Entry 7NYZ (electron microscopy, 6.50 A resolution (low resolution: residue-level contacts below are approximate; hydrogen-bond / salt-bridge calls are withheld)); this record covers chains B and C of the 14 polymer chains in the assembly.

Chain B:
Molecule: Chromosome partition protein MukB
Organism: Photorhabdus thracensis
Reference sequence: A0A0F7LRY2 (A0A0F7LRY2_9GAMM); residue numbers follow UniProt; this construct covers 1-1482
Amino-acid sequence (1482 residues; row label = number of the first residue in the row):
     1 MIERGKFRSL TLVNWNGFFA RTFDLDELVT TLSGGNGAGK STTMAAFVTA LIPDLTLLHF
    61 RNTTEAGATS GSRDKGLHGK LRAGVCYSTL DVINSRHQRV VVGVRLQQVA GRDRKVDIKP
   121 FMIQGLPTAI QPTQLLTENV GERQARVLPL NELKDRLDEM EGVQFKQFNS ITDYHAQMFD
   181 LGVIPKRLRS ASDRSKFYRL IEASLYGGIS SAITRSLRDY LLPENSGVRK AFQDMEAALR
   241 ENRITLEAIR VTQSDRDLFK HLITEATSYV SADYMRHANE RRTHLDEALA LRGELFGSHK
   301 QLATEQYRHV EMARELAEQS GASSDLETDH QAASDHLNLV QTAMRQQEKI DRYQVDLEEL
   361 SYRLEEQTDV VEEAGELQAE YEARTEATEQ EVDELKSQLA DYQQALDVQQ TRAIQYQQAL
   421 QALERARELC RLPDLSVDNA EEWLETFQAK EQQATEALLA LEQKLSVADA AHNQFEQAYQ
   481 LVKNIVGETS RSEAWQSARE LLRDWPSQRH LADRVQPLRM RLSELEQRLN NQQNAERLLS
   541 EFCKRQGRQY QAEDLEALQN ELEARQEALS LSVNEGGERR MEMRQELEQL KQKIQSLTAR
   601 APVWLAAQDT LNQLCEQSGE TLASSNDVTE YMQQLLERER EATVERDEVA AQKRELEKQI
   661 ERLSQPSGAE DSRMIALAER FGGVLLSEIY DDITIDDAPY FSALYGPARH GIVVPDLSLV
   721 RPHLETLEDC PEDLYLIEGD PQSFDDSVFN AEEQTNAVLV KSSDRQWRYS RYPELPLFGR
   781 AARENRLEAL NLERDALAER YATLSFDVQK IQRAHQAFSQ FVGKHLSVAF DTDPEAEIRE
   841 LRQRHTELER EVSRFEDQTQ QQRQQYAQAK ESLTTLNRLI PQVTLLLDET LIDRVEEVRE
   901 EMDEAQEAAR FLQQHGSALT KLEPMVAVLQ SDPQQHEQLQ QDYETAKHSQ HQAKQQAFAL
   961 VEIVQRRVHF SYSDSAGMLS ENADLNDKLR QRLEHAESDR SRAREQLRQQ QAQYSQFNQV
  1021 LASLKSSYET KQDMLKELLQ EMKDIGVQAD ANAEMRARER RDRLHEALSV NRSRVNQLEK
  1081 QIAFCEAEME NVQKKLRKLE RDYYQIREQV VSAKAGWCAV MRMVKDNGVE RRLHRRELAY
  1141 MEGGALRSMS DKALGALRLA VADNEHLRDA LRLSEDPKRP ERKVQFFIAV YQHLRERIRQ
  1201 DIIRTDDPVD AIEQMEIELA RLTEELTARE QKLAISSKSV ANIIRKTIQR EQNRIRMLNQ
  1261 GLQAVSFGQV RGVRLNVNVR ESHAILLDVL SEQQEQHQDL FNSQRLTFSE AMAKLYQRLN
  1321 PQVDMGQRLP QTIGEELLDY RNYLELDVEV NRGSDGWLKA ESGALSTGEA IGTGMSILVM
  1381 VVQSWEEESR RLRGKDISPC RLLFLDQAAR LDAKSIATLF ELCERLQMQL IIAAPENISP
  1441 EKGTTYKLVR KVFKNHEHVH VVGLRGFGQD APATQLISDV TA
Not modelled in the structure: 1, 1469-1482
Construct notes: engineered mutation Q1407 (Glu in A0A0F7LRY2)
Metal / ion sites: Mg2+: S41 (together with ATP)
Small-molecule neighbours:
  - ATP, molecule 1: N16, N36, G37, A38, G39, K40, S41, T42, G76, G79, K80, D1406, Q1407, R1450
  - ATP, molecule 2: Q1269, R1352, G1363, A1364, L1365, S1366, T1367, G1368, E1369
  - 4'-phosphopantetheine (PNS), molecule 1: L289, A290, G293
  - 4'-phosphopantetheine (PNS), molecule 2: R839, R842, Q843
Reported in the primary citation:
  - mutagenesis - E1407Q: decreased catalytic activity (citing earlier work)
  - mutagenesis - S1366R, D1406A: abolished growth

Chain C:
Molecule: Chromosome partition protein MukF
Organism: Photorhabdus thracensis
Reference sequence: A0A0F7LMQ4 (A0A0F7LMQ4_9GAMM); numbering as in UniProt (aligned over 1-440)
Amino-acid sequence (440 residues; numbered 1 to 440; the number before each row is that of its first residue):
     1 MSEYSQTVPE LVSWARKNDF SISLPVERLA FLMAIAVLNS ERLDGEMSEG ELIDAFREVC
    61 KGFEQTAESV AVRANNAIND MVRQKLLNRF TSELADGNAI YRLTPLGISI SDYYIRQREF
   121 STLRLSMQLS IVANELHRAA EAAEEGGDEF HWHRNVFAPL KYSVAEIFDS IDMSQRLMDE
   181 QQNFVKEDIA ALLNQDWQAA IANCEQLLSE TSGTLRELQD TLEAAGDKLQ ANLLRIQDAN
   241 MGSGGSELVD KLVFDLQSKL DRIISWGQQA IDLWIGYDRH VHKFIRTAID MDKNRIFSQR
   301 LRQSVQHYFD NPWTLTVANA ERLLDMRDEE LALRNEEVTG ELPLELEYEE FSEINDQLAA
   361 MIEKALLVYQ QEQRPLDLGA VLRDYLAQHP LPRHFDVARI LVDQAVRLGV AEADFSGLPA
   421 EWLAINDYGA KVQAHVIDTY
Not modelled in the structure: 1-9, 23-118

Chain B / chain C interface:
Pairs across the interface (52):
  N14(B) with V338(C)
  F19(B) with T339(C); G340(C); E341(C)
  A20(B) with L342(C); P343(C)
  R21(B) with P343(C)
  A83(B) with R334(C); E336(C); V338(C)
  G84(B) with R334(C)
  Q107(B) with L333(C); R334(C); N335(C)
  Q108(B) with L333(C); R334(C)
  V109(B) with A332(C); L333(C)
  A110(B) with A332(C); R334(C)
  D117(B) with L333(C)
  T133(B) with L342(C)
  R143(B) with E341(C); L342(C); L344(C)
  Q144(B) with G340(C)
  A145(B) with T339(C); G340(C)
  R146(B) with E337(C); V338(C); T339(C)
  V147(B) with V338(C)
  N1437(B) with F351(C)
  P1440(B) with F351(C)
  Y1446(B) with L346(C)
  H1458(B) with E341(C)
  H1460(B) with E347(C)
  V1461(B) with L346(C)
  V1462(B) with L346(C)
  G1463(B) with L346(C); E347(C); Y348(C); E349(C)
  L1464(B) with E349(C); F351(C)
  R1465(B) with Y348(C); E349(C); E350(C); F351(C)
  G1466(B) with F351(C)
  F1467(B) with E350(C)
  G1468(B) with E350(C)
Other interface residues (no listed pair), chain B (32 interface residues in all): V85, R105
Other interface residues (no listed pair), chain C (20 interface residues in all): L331

Summary:
32 residues of chain B and 20 residues of chain C are in contact. Ligands of chain B: ATP and
4'-phosphopantetheine. The paper reports that S1366R and D1406A of chain B abolish growth; E1407Q of chain B
reduces catalytic activity.
Here chain B is Chromosome partition protein MukB and chain C is Chromosome partition protein MukF, both from
Photorhabdus thracensis. Entry 7NYZ (Cryo-EM structure of the MukBEF-MatP-DNA monomer (partially open
conformation)) was determined by electron microscopy together with 7NYW, 7NYX, 7NYY, 7NZ0, 7NZ2, 7NZ3 and 7NZ4
from the same study.
